PDB entry 1B73 | X-ray diffraction, 2.30 A resolution | chain A

[Chain A]
Protein: Glutamate racemase
Organism: Aquifex pyrophilus
Notes: EC 5.1.1.3
Reference sequence: P56868 (MURI_AQUPY); residues 1-254 here = UniProt positions 1-254
Sequence (254 residues; each row starts with the number of its first residue):
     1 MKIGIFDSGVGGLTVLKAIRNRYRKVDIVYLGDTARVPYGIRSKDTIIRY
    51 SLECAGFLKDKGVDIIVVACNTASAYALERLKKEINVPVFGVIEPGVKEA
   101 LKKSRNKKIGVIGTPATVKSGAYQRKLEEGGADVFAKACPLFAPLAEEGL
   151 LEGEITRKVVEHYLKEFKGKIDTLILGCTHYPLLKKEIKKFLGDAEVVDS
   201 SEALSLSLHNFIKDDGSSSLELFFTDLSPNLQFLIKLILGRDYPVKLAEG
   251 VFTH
Not modelled in the structure: 253-254
UniProt features mapped onto this chain:
  - active site (Proton donor/acceptor): Cys70, Cys178
  - binding site (substrate): Asp7, Ser8, Tyr39, Gly40, Asn71, Thr72, Glu147, Thr179, His180
  - mutagenesis: Asp7 (D7S: Strongly reduced catalytic activity), Glu147 (E147N: Strongly reduced catalytic activity)

[Summary]
Curated annotation (UniProt) lists active-site residues Cys70 and Cys178, 9 substrate-binding residues and 2
mutagenesis sites.
Chain A is Glutamate racemase (Aquifex pyrophilus); the structure, Glutamate racemase from aquifex pyrophilus,
was determined by X-ray diffraction together with 1B74 from the same study.
